PDB entry 4UMN | X-ray diffraction, 1.99 A resolution | chains A and C of the 4 polymer chains in the assembly

== Chain A ==
Name: E3 ubiquitin-protein ligase Mdm2
Source organism: Homo sapiens
Notes: EC 2.3.2.27; fragment: p53 binding domain, residues 6-125
UniProtKB: Q00987 (MDM2_HUMAN); residue numbers follow UniProt; this construct covers 6-125
Sequence (120 residues; each row starts with the number of its first residue):
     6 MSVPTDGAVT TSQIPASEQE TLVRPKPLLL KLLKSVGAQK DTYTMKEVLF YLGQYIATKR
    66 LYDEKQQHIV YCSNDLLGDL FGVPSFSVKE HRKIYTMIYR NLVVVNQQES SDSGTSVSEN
Disordered / not traced: 6-17, 113-125
Differences from the reference sequence: conflict Ala62 (Met in Q00987)
Reported in the primary citation:
  - conformationally variable residues (side-chain flip): Pro20 to Gln24, Phe55, Tyr100
  - contacts within the chain: Ile19-Tyr100

== Chain C ==
Name: M06
Notes: fragment: mdm2 interacting peptide, residues 17-27
Sequence (13 residues; numbered 16 to 28; the number before each row is that of its first residue):
    16 XTSFXEYWYL LLX
Modified residues: ACE (acetyl group) at position 16, 0EH ((2R)-2-amino-2-methylnonanoic acid) at position 20, NH2 (amino group) at position 28; Leu27 (2-methyl-l-norleucine; MK8)
Covalent attachments: covalent link 0EH_20-Leu27
Reported in the primary citation:
  - conformationally variable residues: Leu26

== Interface between chain A and chain C ==
Contacting residue pairs - 30 pairs, chain A then chain C:
  Gln18(A) - Leu25(C)  hydrogen bond (backbone-backbone)
  Gln18(A) - Leu26(C)  hydrogen bond (backbone-backbone)
  Gln18(A) - NH2_28(C)
  Ile19(A) - Leu26(C)
  Ile19(A) - Leu27(C)  hydrogen bond (backbone-backbone)
  Gln24(A) - Leu27(C)  hydrogen bond (side chain-backbone)
  Leu54(A) - Trp23(C)  hydrogen bond (backbone-side chain)
  Leu54(A) - Leu27(C)
  Phe55(A) - 0EH_20(C)
  Phe55(A) - Leu27(C)
  Leu57(A) - Trp23(C)  hydrophobic
  Gly58(A) - Phe19(C)
  Gly58(A) - 0EH_20(C)
  Gly58(A) - Trp23(C)
  Ile61(A) - Phe19(C)  hydrophobic
  Ile61(A) - Trp23(C)  hydrophobic
  Tyr67(A) - Phe19(C)  hydrophobic
  Gln72(A) - Thr17(C)
  Gln72(A) - Ser18(C)
  Gln72(A) - Phe19(C)  hydrogen bond (side chain-backbone)
  Gln72(A) - Tyr22(C)
  His73(A) - Tyr22(C)
  Val93(A) - Phe19(C)  hydrophobic
  Val93(A) - Tyr22(C)
  Val93(A) - Trp23(C)
  Lys94(A) - Tyr22(C)
  His96(A) - Leu25(C)
  His96(A) - Leu26(C)
  Ile99(A) - Leu26(C)  hydrophobic
  Tyr100(A) - Leu26(C)  hydrogen bond (side chain-backbone)
Other interface residues (no listed pair), chain A (20 interface residues in all): Gln59, Ala62, Val75, Phe91
The authors on this interface:
  - pairs named by the authors: Tyr100(A)-Leu26(C) (hydrogen bond)
  - interface residues, chain A: Pro20(A), Gln24(A), Leu54(A), Phe55(A), Gly58(A)
  - interface residues, chain C: Phe19(C), Trp23(C), Leu26(C)

== Overview ==
20 residues of chain A and 10 residues of chain C are in contact; the contacts include 7 hydrogen bonds. Polar
pairs include Gln24(A)-Leu27(C), Leu54(A)-Trp23(C) and Gln72(A)-Phe19(C). The authors report a hydrogen bond
between Tyr100(A) and Leu26(C). The paper reports interface residues Pro20(A), Gln24(A) and Phe19(C) among
others; conformational variability at Pro20(A), Phe55(A) and Leu26(C) among others.
Chain A is E3 ubiquitin-protein ligase Mdm2 (Homo sapiens) and chain C is M06; the structure, Structure of a
stapled peptide antagonist bound to Nutlin-resistant Mdm2, was determined by X-ray diffraction.
